Entry 3PU0 (X-ray diffraction, 3.09 A resolution); this record covers chains C and D of the 6 polymer chains in the assembly.

== Chain C (and D) ==
Molecule: Nucleoprotein
Organism: Vesicular stomatitis Indiana virus
Notes: chain D of this document is another copy of the same molecule, construct and numbering; everything in this record applies to it too
Reference sequence: P03521 (NCAP_VSIVA); residues 2-422 here = UniProt positions 2-422
Chain sequence (421 residues; each row starts with the number of its first residue):
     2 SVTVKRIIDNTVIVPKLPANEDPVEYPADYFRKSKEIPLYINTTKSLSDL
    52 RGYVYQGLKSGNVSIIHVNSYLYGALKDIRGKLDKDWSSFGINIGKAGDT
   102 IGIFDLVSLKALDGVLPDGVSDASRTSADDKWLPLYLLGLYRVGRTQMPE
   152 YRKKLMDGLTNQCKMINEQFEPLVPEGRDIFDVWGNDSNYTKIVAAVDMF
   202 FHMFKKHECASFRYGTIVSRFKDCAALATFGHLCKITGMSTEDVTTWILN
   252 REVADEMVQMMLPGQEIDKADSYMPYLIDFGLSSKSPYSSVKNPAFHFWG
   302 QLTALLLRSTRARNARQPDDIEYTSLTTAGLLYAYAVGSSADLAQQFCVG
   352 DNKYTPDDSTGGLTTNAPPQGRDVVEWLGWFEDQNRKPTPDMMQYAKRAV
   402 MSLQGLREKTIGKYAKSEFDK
Unresolved in the structure: 358-365 (chain D: 359-363)
UniProt features mapped onto this chain:
  - binding site (RNA): Arg143, Tyr152, Lys206, Arg214, Lys286, Arg317, Arg408
Reported in the primary citation:
  - binding site for the 45-nt RNA strand: Arg317, Lys410

== Chain C / chain D interface ==
Pairs across the interface - 95 pairs, chain C then chain D:
  Ser2(C) - Glu243(D)
  Ser2(C) - Asp244(D)  hydrogen bond
  Arg7(C) - Arg252(D)
  Arg7(C) - Ala255(D)
  Arg7(C) - Asp256(D)  salt bridge
  Arg7(C) - Val259(D)
  Ile14(C) - Met258(D)
  Ile14(C) - Val259(D)  hydrophobic
  Pro16(C) - Thr242(D)  hydrogen bond (backbone-side chain)
  Pro16(C) - Glu243(D)
  Pro16(C) - Thr246(D)
  Pro16(C) - Met262(D)  hydrophobic
  Lys17(C) - Met262(D)  hydrogen bond (side chain-backbone)
  Lys17(C) - Pro264(D)
  Leu18(C) - Phe231(D)  hydrophobic
  Leu18(C) - Gly232(D)
  Leu18(C) - Asp269(D)
  Pro19(C) - Phe222(D)  hydrophobic
  Pro19(C) - Leu228(D)  hydrophobic
  Pro19(C) - Ile268(D)
  Ala20(C) - Asp269(D)
  Glu22(C) - Lys206(D)
  Asp23(C) - Lys206(D)
  Glu26(C) - Lys207(D)  salt bridge
  Gly62(C) - Asn168(D)
  Gly178(C) - Thr161(D)
  Arg179(C) - Thr161(D)
  Asp180(C) - Cys164(D)
  Asp180(C) - Asn168(D)
  Val184(C) - Cys164(D)
  Val184(C) - Lys165(D)
  Val184(C) - Met166(D)
  Asn187(C) - Lys165(D)
  Asn187(C) - Met166(D)
  Thr246(C) - Phe348(D)
  Thr247(C) - Phe348(D)
  Thr247(C) - Cys349(D)
  Ile249(C) - Gln347(D)  hydrogen bond (backbone-backbone)
  Ile249(C) - Phe348(D)  hydrophobic
  Leu250(C) - Leu344(D)
  Leu250(C) - Ala345(D)  hydrogen bond (backbone-backbone)
  Leu250(C) - Gln347(D)
  Asn251(C) - Asp343(D)
  Asn251(C) - Gln347(D)
  Arg252(C) - Gln347(D)
  Ala255(C) - Gln347(D)
  Ala255(C) - Phe348(D)  hydrophobic
  Ser285(C) - Lys207(D)  hydrogen bond
  Gln318(C) - Thr311(D)
  Asp320(C) - Thr311(D)  hydrogen bond
  Asp321(C) - His233(D)  salt bridge
  Asp321(C) - Lys236(D)
  Asp321(C) - Arg312(D)  salt bridge
  Ile322(C) - Lys236(D)
  Ile322(C) - Ile237(D)
  Glu323(C) - Lys236(D)
  Glu323(C) - Ile237(D)
  Glu323(C) - Thr238(D)
  Glu323(C) - Gly239(D)  hydrogen bond (side chain-backbone)
  Glu323(C) - Asp343(D)
  Glu323(C) - Arg373(D)  salt bridge
  Tyr324(C) - Leu308(D)
  Tyr324(C) - Arg309(D)
  Tyr324(C) - Thr311(D)
  Thr325(C) - Leu308(D)
  Thr325(C) - Arg309(D)
  Thr325(C) - Tyr396(D)
  Ser326(C) - Asp343(D)  hydrogen bond
  Ser326(C) - Leu344(D)
  Ser326(C) - Arg373(D)
  Thr329(C) - Ala342(D)
  Asp374(C) - Asp352(D)
  Val376(C) - Gln346(D)
  Val376(C) - Asp352(D)
  Val376(C) - Asn353(D)
  Val376(C) - Lys354(D)
  Leu379(C) - Gln346(D)
  Leu379(C) - Lys354(D)
  Gly380(C) - Lys354(D)
  Glu383(C) - Lys354(D)
  Glu383(C) - Thr356(D)  hydrogen bond
  Glu383(C) - Asp358(D)
  Asn386(C) - Leu364(D)
  Arg387(C) - Ser340(D)
  Arg387(C) - Ser341(D)
  Arg387(C) - Ala342(D)  hydrogen bond (side chain-backbone)
  Arg387(C) - Asp343(D)
  Arg387(C) - Leu344(D)
  Glu409(C) - Arg314(D)  salt bridge
  Tyr415(C) - Arg309(D)
  Ser418(C) - Ser403(D)
  Glu419(C) - Arg309(D)  salt bridge
  Lys422(C) - Arg399(D)  hydrogen bond (side chain-backbone)
  Lys422(C) - Met402(D)
  Lys422(C) - Ser403(D)  hydrogen bond
Other interface residues (no listed pair), chain C (55 interface residues in all): Val5, Val15, Ile181, Asp188, Met258, Val259, Ala330, Val375, Lys388
Other interface residues (no listed pair), chain D (64 interface residues in all): Cys235, Lys270, Ala271, Ser310, Tyr336, Val338, Gly339, Gln371, Asp392

== Summary ==
55 residues of chain C and 64 residues of chain D are in contact, with 13 hydrogen bonds and 7 salt bridges.
Polar contacts include Arg7(C)-Asp256(D), Glu26(C)-Lys207(D) and Asp321(C)-His233(D). UniProt lists 7
RNA-binding residues on chain C. The paper reports a binding site for the 45-nt RNA strand at Arg317(C) and
Lys410(C).
Both chains are Nucleoprotein (Vesicular stomatitis Indiana virus). Entry 3PU0 (Crystal Structure of a
vesicular stomatitis virus nucleocapsid-polyC complex) was determined by X-ray diffraction, deposited together
with 3PTO, 3PTX, 3PU1 and 3PU4.
